1JKH - chains A and B; structure by X-ray diffraction, 2.50 A resolution.

[Chain A]
Name: HIV-1 RT, a-chain
Source organism: HIV-1 M:B_HXB2R
Notes: EC 2.7.7.49; fragment: p66
Reference sequence: P04585 (POL_HV1H2); residues 1-560 here correspond to UniProt positions 587-1146 (UniProt number = residue number + 586)
Sequence (560 residues; each row starts with the number of its first residue):
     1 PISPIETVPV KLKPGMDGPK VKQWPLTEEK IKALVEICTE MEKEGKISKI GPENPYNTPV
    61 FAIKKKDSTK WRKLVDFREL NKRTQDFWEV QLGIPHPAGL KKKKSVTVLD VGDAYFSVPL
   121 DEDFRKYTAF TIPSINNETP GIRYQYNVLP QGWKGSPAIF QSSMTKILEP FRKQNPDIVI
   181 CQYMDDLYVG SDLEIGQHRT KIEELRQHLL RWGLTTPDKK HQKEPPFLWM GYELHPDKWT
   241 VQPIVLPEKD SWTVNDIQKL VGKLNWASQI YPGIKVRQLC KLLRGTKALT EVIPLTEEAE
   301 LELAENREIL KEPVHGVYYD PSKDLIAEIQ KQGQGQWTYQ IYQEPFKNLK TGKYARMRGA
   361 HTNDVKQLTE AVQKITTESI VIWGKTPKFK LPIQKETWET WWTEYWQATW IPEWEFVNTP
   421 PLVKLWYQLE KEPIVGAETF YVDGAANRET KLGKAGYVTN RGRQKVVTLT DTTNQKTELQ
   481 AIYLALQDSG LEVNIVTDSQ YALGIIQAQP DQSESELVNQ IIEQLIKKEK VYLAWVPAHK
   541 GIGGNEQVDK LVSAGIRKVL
Unresolved in the structure: 1, 140-141, 555-560
Construct notes: modified residue (181, 280)
Modified / non-standard residues: C280 (3-sulfinoalanine; CSD)
UniProt features mapped onto this chain:
  - binding site (Mg(2+)): D186
  - site: W402 (Essential for RT p66/p51 heterodimerization)
Ligand contacts: dmp-266 (EFZ; (-)-6-chloro-4-cyclopropylethynyl-4-trifluoromethyl-1,4-dihydro-2H-3,1-benzoxazin-2-one): P95, L100, K101, K103, V106, V179, C181, Y188, V189, G190, F227, W229, L234, H235, P236, Y318

[Chain B]
Name: HIV-1 RT, B-chain
Source organism: HIV-1 M:B_HXB2R
Notes: EC 2.7.7.49; fragment: p51
Reference sequence: P04585 (POL_HV1H2); residues 1-440 here correspond to UniProt positions 587-1026 (UniProt number = residue number + 586)
Sequence (440 residues; row label = number of the first residue in the row):
     1 PISPIETVPV KLKPGMDGPK VKQWPLTEEK IKALVEICTE MEKEGKISKI GPENPYNTPV
    61 FAIKKKDSTK WRKLVDFREL NKRTQDFWEV QLGIPHPAGL KKKKSVTVLD VGDAYFSVPL
   121 DEDFRKYTAF TIPSINNETP GIRYQYNVLP QGWKGSPAIF QSSMTKILEP FRKQNPDIVI
   181 CQYMDDLYVG SDLEIGQHRT KIEELRQHLL RWGLTTPDKK HQKEPPFLWM GYELHPDKWT
   241 VQPIVLPEKD SWTVNDIQKL VGKLNWASQI YPGIKVRQLC KLLRGTKALT EVIPLTEEAE
   301 LELAENREIL KEPVHGVYYD PSKDLIAEIQ KQGQGQWTYQ IYQEPFKNLK TGKYARMRGA
   361 HTNDVKQLTE AVQKITTESI VIWGKTPKFK LPIQKETWET WWTEYWQATW IPEWEFVNTP
   421 PLVKLWYQLE KEPIVGAETF
Unresolved in the structure: 1-4, 89-95, 214-232, 429-440
Construct notes: engineered mutation C181 (Tyr336 in P04585)
UniProt features mapped onto this chain:
  - binding site (Mg(2+)): D186
  - site: W402 (Essential for RT p66/p51 heterodimerization)

[Chain A / chain B interface]
Pairs across the interface (107; chain A residue first):
  V8(A) with P52(B), hydrophobic; E53(B)
  P9(A) with E53(B)
  Q85(A) with E53(B), hydrogen bond (side chain-backbone)
  D86(A) with K20(B); P55(B)
  F87(A) with P52(B); P55(B)
  W88(A) with P52(B), hydrogen bond (backbone-backbone); N54(B); P55(B); N57(B); T131(B); R143(B)
  Q91(A) with N137(B), hydrogen bond
  G93(A) with N137(B), hydrogen bond (backbone-side chain)
  I94(A) with N137(B)
  P95(A) with N136(B); N137(B)
  H96(A) with N136(B), hydrogen bond (backbone-side chain)
  G99(A) with N136(B); E138(B)
  S162(A) with P52(B)
  T165(A) with P140(B)
  E169(A) with K49(B), salt bridge
  R172(A) with T139(B)
  I180(A) with E138(B)
  C181(A) with E138(B)
  Q182(A) with P140(B)
  K366(A) with Q394(B)
  E370(A) with Q394(B)
  Q373(A) with E396(B); T400(B), hydrogen bond
  T376(A) with T400(B); W401(B)
  T377(A) with T400(B)
  I380(A) with P25(B); L26(B); T27(B)
  V381(A) with P25(B), hydrophobic; I135(B); N136(B), hydrogen bond (backbone-backbone)
  I382(A) with I135(B); N136(B)
  W383(A) with E28(B); I135(B)
  G384(A) with L26(B); T27(B); E28(B), hydrogen bond (backbone-backbone); I135(B)
  W402(A) with K331(B), hydrogen bond (backbone-side chain); H361(B); T362(B); D364(B), hydrogen bond
  Y405(A) with K331(B), hydrogen bond (backbone-side chain)
  W406(A) with K331(B); V417(B); N418(B); T419(B)
  Q407(A) with K331(B), hydrogen bond (backbone-side chain); D364(B); P392(B); I393(B); Q394(B), hydrogen bond (side chain-backbone)
  A408(A) with W337(B), hydrophobic; D364(B); P392(B), hydrogen bond (backbone-backbone); I393(B)
  T409(A) with K331(B); D364(B), hydrogen bond (backbone-side chain)
  W410(A) with T362(B), hydrogen bond (side chain-backbone); N363(B); V365(B), hydrophobic; W401(B); Y405(B)
  P412(A) with W401(B), hydrophobic
  P433(A) with N255(B); T290(B)
  I434(A) with T290(B)
  T439(A) with A288(B); L289(B), hydrogen bond (side chain-backbone)
  Y441(A) with Q258(B); K287(B), hydrogen bond (side chain-backbone)
  T459(A) with T286(B)
  N460(A) with T286(B); A288(B)
  N494(A) with L289(B)
  V496(A) with L289(B), hydrophobic
  Q500(A) with L422(B)
  G504(A) with P421(B)
  Y532(A) with N255(B), hydrogen bond; L289(B), hydrophobic
  W535(A) with L422(B), hydrophobic
  V536(A) with Q258(B)
  P537(A) with G262(B); N265(B)
  K540(A) with R277(B)
  G541(A) with C280(B)
  I542(A) with Q258(B); V261(B), hydrophobic; C280(B), hydrophobic
  G543(A) with L283(B); R284(B); G285(B)
  G544(A) with G285(B); T286(B)
  Q547(A) with T286(B)
Interface residues without a listed pair, chain A (69 interface residues in all): L100, K101, A158, I159, V179, K385, T403, V435, V458, L503, A534, E546
Interface residues without a listed pair, chain B (62 interface residues in all): Y56, V254, K259, G333, Q334, L368, T397, P420, W426

[In short]
69 residues of chain A face 62 of chain B across their interface; the contacts include 19 hydrogen bonds and 1
salt bridge. Polar pairs include E169(A)-K49(B), Q85(A)-E53(B) and Q91(A)-N137(B). Bound to chain A: dmp-266.
Here chain A is HIV-1 RT, a-chain and chain B is HIV-1 RT, B-chain, both from HIV-1 M:B_HXB2R. Entry 1JKH
(Crystal structure of Y181C mutant HIV-1 reverse transcriptase in complex with dmp-266(efavirenz)) was
determined by X-ray diffraction together with 1JLA, 1JLB, 1JLC, 1JLE, 1JLF and 1JLG from the same study.
